1BP7 - chains 1 and B of the 4 polymer chains in the assembly; structure by X-ray diffraction, 3.00 A resolution.

Chain 1:
Molecule: 24-nt DNA strand
Sequence (24 nucleotides; each row starts with the number of its first residue):
     1 GCAAAACGTC GTGAGACAGT TTCG
Ion coordination: Ca2+ site 1: DA14 (shared with 1 residue of chain 2; 1 residue of chain A; Gly-19(B) of chain B); Ca2+ site 2: DG15 (shared with 1 residue of chain 2; 1 residue of chain A; Asp-20(B) of chain B)

Chain B:
Protein: Protein (I-crei)
From: Chlamydomonas reinhardtii
Reference sequence: P05725 (DNE1_CHLRE); numbering as in UniProt (aligned over 2-153)
Amino-acid sequence (152 residues; each row starts with the number of its first residue):
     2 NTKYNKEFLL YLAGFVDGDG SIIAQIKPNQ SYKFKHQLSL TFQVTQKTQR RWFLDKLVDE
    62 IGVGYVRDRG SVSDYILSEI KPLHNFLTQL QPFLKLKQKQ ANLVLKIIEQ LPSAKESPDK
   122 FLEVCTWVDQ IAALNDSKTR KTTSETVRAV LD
Ion coordination: Ca2+ site 1: Gly-19 (shared with DA14(1) of chain 1; 1 residue of chain 2; 1 residue of chain A); Ca2+ site 2: Asp-20 (shared with DG15(1) of chain 1; 1 residue of chain 2; 1 residue of chain A)
Curated features (UniProtKB/Swiss-Prot):
  - region (Interaction with DNA): Gln-26 to Gln-38, Gln-44 to Gln-47, Arg-68 to Arg-70, Ser-138 to Thr-143
  - binding site (Mg(2+)): Gly-19, Asp-20
  - mutagenesis: Asp-20 (D20A/L/N: Loss of catalytic activity. Reduced affinity for DNA), Gln-26 (Q26A/C: Alters the specificity of the endonuclease), Tyr-33 (Y33C/H/R: Alters the specificity of the endonuclease), Gln-44 (Q44A/C/T/V/W: Alters the specificity of the endonuclease), Gln-47 (Q47A/E/M: Loss of catalytic activity; Q47N: Strongly reduced affinity for DNA. No effect on catalytic activity), Arg-68 (R68A: Loss of activity), Lys-98 (K98A: Strongly reduced affinity for DNA. Increased catalytic activity; K98R: Strongly reduced affinity for DNA. No effect on catalytic activity), Ser-138 (S138A: Reduced affinity for DNA. No effect on catalytic activity. Reduced cleavage; when associated with M-139), Lys-139 (K139M: Reduced affinity for DNA. No effect on catalytic activity. Reduced cleavage; when associated with A-138), Lys-142 (K142G: Reduced affinity for DNA. No effect on catalytic activity. Reduced cleavage; when associated with G-143), Thr-143 (T143G: Reduced affinity for DNA. No effect on catalytic activity. Reduced cleavage; when associated with G-142)
What the authors report for this chain:
  - catalytic residues: Asp-20, Gln-47
  - binding site for the 24-nt DNA strand (chain 1): Asn-30, Gln-44, Arg-51, Arg-70
  - binding site for the 24-nt DNA strand: Ser-32, Tyr-33
  - catalytic residues: Arg-51, Lys-98 (proposed by the authors, not directly observed)

Interface between chain 1 and chain B:
Pairs across the interface - 28 pairs, chain 1 then chain B:
  DG1(1) / Ser-32(B)  sugar contact
  DC2(1) / Ser-32(B)  base contact
  DC2(1) / Tyr-33(B)  sugar contact
  DC2(1) / Lys-34(B)  hydrogen bond to the phosphate
  DC2(1) / Lys-116(B)  phosphate contact
  DA3(1) / Tyr-33(B)  hydrogen bond to the base
  DA3(1) / Gln-38(B)  base contact
  DA3(1) / Lys-116(B)  phosphate contact
  DA4(1) / Tyr-33(B)  base contact
  DA4(1) / Gln-38(B)  hydrogen bond to the base
  DA4(1) / Ser-79(B)  phosphate contact
  DA4(1) / Glu-80(B)  phosphate contact
  DA4(1) / Ile-81(B)  hydrogen bond to the phosphate
  DA5(1) / Lys-28(B)  base contact
  DA5(1) / Tyr-66(B)  sugar contact
  DA5(1) / Ser-79(B)  phosphate contact
  DA5(1) / Glu-80(B)  phosphate contact
  DA6(1) / Lys-28(B)  base contact
  DA6(1) / Tyr-66(B)  phosphate contact
  DC7(1) / Arg-68(B)  base contact
  DG8(1) / Arg-68(B)  hydrogen bond to the base
  DT9(1) / Arg-68(B)  hydrogen bond to the base
  DT9(1) / Arg-70(B)  hydrogen bond to the base
  DC10(1) / Thr-140(B)  base contact
  DT12(1) / Lys-139(B)  phosphate contact
  DG13(1) / Asp-137(B)  phosphate contact
  DG13(1) / Lys-139(B)  salt bridge to the phosphate
  DG15(1) / Asp-20(B)  phosphate contact
Other interface residues (no listed pair), chain 1 (14 interface residues in all): DG11

In short:
Chain 1 and chain B form an interface of 14 and 16 residues respectively; the contacts include 7 hydrogen
bonds and 1 salt bridge. Among the polar pairs are DA3(1)/Tyr-33(B), DA4(1)/Gln-38(B) and DG8(1)/Arg-68(B).
From the paper: catalytic residues Asp-20(B), Gln-47(B) and Arg-51(B) among others; a binding site for the
24-nt DNA strand (chain 1) at Asn-30(B), Gln-44(B) and Arg-51(B) among others.
Here chain 1 is a 24-nt DNA strand and chain B is Protein (I-crei) (Chlamydomonas reinhardtii). Entry 1BP7
(Group I mobile intron endonuclease I-crei complexed with homing site DNA) was determined by X-ray
diffraction.
